Entry 1WS7 (X-ray diffraction, 1.90 A resolution); this record covers chains A and B of the 4 polymer chains in the assembly.

Chain A (and B):
Name: Mavicyanin
Organism: Cucurbita pepo
Notes: chain B of this document is another copy of the same molecule, construct and numbering; everything in this record applies to it too
UniProtKB: P80728 (MAVI_CUCPE); residues 2-109 here correspond to UniProt positions 1-108 (UniProt number = residue number - 1)
Amino-acid sequence (109 residues; row label = number of the first residue in the row):
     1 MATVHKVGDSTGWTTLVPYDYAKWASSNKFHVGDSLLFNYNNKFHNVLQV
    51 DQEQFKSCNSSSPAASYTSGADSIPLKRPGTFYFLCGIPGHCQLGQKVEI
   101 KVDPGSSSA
Not modelled in the structure: 108-109 (chain B: 104-109)
Sequence notes: initiating methionine (1)
Cystine bridges: C58-C92
Bound ions: Cu+: H45, C86, H91, Q96

Chain A / chain B interface:
Contacting residue pairs (11; chain A residue first):
  Q49(A) with L16(B)
  S61(A) with P89(B)
  S62(A) with P89(B), hydrogen bond (side chain-backbone); G90(B), hydrogen bond (side chain-backbone); H91(B), hydrogen bond (side chain-backbone); L94(B)
  P63(A) with H91(B), hydrogen bond (backbone-side chain)
  A64(A) with T15(B); F44(B)
  A65(A) with F44(B), hydrophobic
  S66(A) with F44(B)
Other interface residues (no listed pair), chain A (9 interface residues in all): Q54, Y67
Other interface residues (no listed pair), chain B (8 interface residues in all): H45

In short:
9 residues of chain A and 8 residues of chain B are in contact, with 4 hydrogen bonds. Among the polar pairs
are S62(A)-P89(B), S62(A)-G90(B) and S62(A)-H91(B). H45(A), C86(A), H91(A) and Q96(A) form the Cu+ site.
Chain A and chain B are both Mavicyanin (Cucurbita pepo); the structure, Crystal Structure of Mavicyanin from
Cucurbita pepo medullosa (Zucchini), was determined by X-ray diffraction together with 1WS8 from the same
study.
